7LLY - chains B and G of the 6 polymer chains in the assembly; structure by electron microscopy, 3.30 A resolution.

# Chain B
Name: Guanine nucleotide-binding protein G(I)/G(S)/G(T) subunit beta-1
Organism: Homo sapiens
UniProt: P62873 (GBB1_HUMAN); residue numbers follow UniProt; this construct covers 2-340
Sequence (340 residues; row label = number of the first residue in the row):
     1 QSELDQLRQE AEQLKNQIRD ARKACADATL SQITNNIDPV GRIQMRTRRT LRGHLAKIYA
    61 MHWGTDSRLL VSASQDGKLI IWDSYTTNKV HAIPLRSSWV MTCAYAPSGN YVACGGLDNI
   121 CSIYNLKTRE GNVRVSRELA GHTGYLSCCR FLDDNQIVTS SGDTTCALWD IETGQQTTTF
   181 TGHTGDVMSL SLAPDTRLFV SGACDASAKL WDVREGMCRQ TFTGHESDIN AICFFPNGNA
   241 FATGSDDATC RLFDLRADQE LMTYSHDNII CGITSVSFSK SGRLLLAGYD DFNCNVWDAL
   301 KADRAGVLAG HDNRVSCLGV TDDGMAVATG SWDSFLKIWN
Unresolved in the structure: 1
Sequence notes: expression tag (1)
UniProt features mapped onto this chain:
  - modified residue: Ser2 (N-acetylserine), His266 (Phosphohistidine)
  - natural variant: Leu30 (L30F: In MRD42; uncertain significance), Arg52 (R52G: In MRD42), Gly64 (G64V: In MRD42), Asp76 (D76E: In MRD42; D76G: In MRD42), Gly77 (G77S: In MRD42), Lys78 (K78R: In MRD42), Ile80 (I80N: In MRD42; I80T: In MRD42), His91 (H91R: In MRD42; uncertain significance), Ala92 (A92T: In MRD42), Pro94 (P94S: In MRD42), Leu95 (L95P: In MRD42), Arg96 (R96L: In MRD42), 5 further natural variant entries in UniProt

# Chain G
Name: Guanine nucleotide-binding protein G(I)/G(S)/G(O) subunit gamma-2
Organism: Homo sapiens
UniProt: P59768 (GBG2_HUMAN); residues 5-62 here = UniProt positions 5-62
Sequence (58 residues; row label = number of the first residue in the row):
     5 NTASIAQARK LVEQLKMEAN IDRIKVSKAA ADLMAYCEAH AKEDPLLTPV PASENPFR
Unresolved in the structure: 5

# Interface between chain B and chain G
Contacting residue pairs - 66 pairs, chain B then chain G:
  Glu3(B) - Ile9(G)
  Leu4(B) - Ser8(G)
  Leu4(B) - Ile9(G)  hydrophobic
  Leu7(B) - Val16(G)
  Ala11(B) - Val16(G)  hydrophobic
  Ala11(B) - Leu19(G)
  Leu14(B) - Leu19(G)  hydrophobic
  Leu14(B) - Lys20(G)
  Ile18(B) - Leu19(G)
  Ile18(B) - Glu22(G)
  Ala24(B) - Lys29(G)
  Cys25(B) - Lys29(G)  hydrogen bond (backbone-side chain)
  Cys25(B) - Val30(G)  hydrogen bond (backbone-backbone)
  Ala26(B) - Lys29(G)  hydrogen bond (backbone-side chain)
  Ala26(B) - Val30(G)  hydrophobic
  Asp27(B) - Lys29(G)  salt bridge
  Asp27(B) - Val30(G)
  Asp27(B) - Ser31(G)  hydrogen bond
  Leu30(B) - Ala34(G)  hydrophobic
  Ile33(B) - Ala34(G)  hydrophobic
  Thr34(B) - Met38(G)
  Ile37(B) - Met38(G)  hydrophobic
  Val40(B) - Leu51(G)  hydrophobic
  Met45(B) - Leu50(G)  hydrophobic
  Arg48(B) - Phe61(G)
  Arg49(B) - Pro60(G)  hydrogen bond (side chain-backbone)
  Arg49(B) - Phe61(G)
  Arg49(B) - Arg62(G)
  Ser84(B) - Phe61(G)
  Tyr85(B) - Pro60(G)  hydrophobic
  Tyr85(B) - Phe61(G)  hydrophobic
  Cys218(B) - Gln18(G)  hydrogen bond
  Gln220(B) - Ile25(G)
  Phe235(B) - Leu37(G)  hydrophobic
  Phe235(B) - Tyr40(G)  hydrophobic
  Pro236(B) - Tyr40(G)  hydrogen bond (backbone-side chain)
  Asn237(B) - Leu37(G)
  Asn237(B) - Tyr40(G)
  Asp254(B) - Ala33(G)
  Arg256(B) - Arg27(G)
  Arg256(B) - Ile28(G)  hydrogen bond (backbone-backbone)
  Ala257(B) - Arg27(G)
  Ala257(B) - Ile28(G)
  Asp258(B) - Glu22(G)
  Asp258(B) - Ile25(G)
  Asp258(B) - Arg27(G)  salt bridge
  Gln259(B) - Val30(G)
  Ser279(B) - Asp48(G)  hydrogen bond
  Lys280(B) - Glu47(G)
  Lys280(B) - Asp48(G)
  Ser281(B) - Cys41(G)
  Ser281(B) - His44(G)
  Ser281(B) - Asp48(G)  hydrogen bond
  Arg283(B) - Cys41(G)
  Arg283(B) - Glu42(G)  salt bridge
  Arg283(B) - Leu51(G)
  Leu284(B) - Leu50(G)  hydrophobic
  Leu300(B) - Cys41(G)  hydrophobic
  Asp323(B) - Pro49(G)
  Gly324(B) - Pro49(G)
  Gly324(B) - Leu50(G)
  Met325(B) - Pro49(G)  hydrophobic
  Met325(B) - Pro60(G)
  Ala326(B) - Phe61(G)  hydrophobic
  Asn340(B) - Asn59(G)  hydrogen bond
  Asn340(B) - Phe61(G)
Interface residues without a listed pair, chain B (56 interface residues in all): Glu10, Lys15, Gln17, Ala21, Arg22, Ala28, Thr29, Ile43, Arg219, Thr221, Leu252, Leu261, Gly282, Val327, Ile338
Interface residues without a listed pair, chain G (35 interface residues in all): Ala12, Arg13, Ala23, Asp26, Asp36

# Overview
56 residues of chain B and 35 residues of chain G are in contact, with 11 hydrogen bonds and 3 salt bridges.
Among the polar pairs are Asp27(B)-Lys29(G), Asp258(B)-Arg27(G) and Arg283(B)-Glu42(G).
Here chain B is Guanine nucleotide-binding protein G(I)/G(S)/G(T) subunit beta-1 and chain G is Guanine
nucleotide-binding protein G(I)/G(S)/G(O) subunit gamma-2, both from Homo sapiens. Entry 7LLY
(Oxyntomodulin-bound Glucagon-Like Peptide-1 (GLP-1) Receptor in complex with Gs protein) was determined by
electron microscopy together with 7LLL from the same study.
